Entry 3JWN (X-ray diffraction, 2.69 A resolution); this record covers chains C and F of the 5 polymer chains in the assembly.

[Chain C]
Protein: Chaperone protein fimC
Source organism: Escherichia coli
Reference sequence: P31697 (FIMC_ECOLI); residues 1-205 here correspond to UniProt positions 37-241 (UniProt number = residue number + 36)
Sequence (205 residues; each row starts with the number of its first residue):
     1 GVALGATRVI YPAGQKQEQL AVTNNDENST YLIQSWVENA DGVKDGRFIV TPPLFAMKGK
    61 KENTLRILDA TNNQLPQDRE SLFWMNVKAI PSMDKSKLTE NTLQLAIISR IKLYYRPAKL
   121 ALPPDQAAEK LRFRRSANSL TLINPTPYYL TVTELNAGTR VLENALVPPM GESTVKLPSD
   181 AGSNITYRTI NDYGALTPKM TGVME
Disordered / not traced: 94-99

[Chain F]
Protein: Protein fimF
Source organism: Escherichia coli
Reference sequence: P08189 (FIMF_ECOLI); residues 1-154 here correspond to UniProt positions 23-176 (UniProt number = residue number + 22)
Sequence (154 residues; each row starts with the number of its first residue):
     1 ADSTITIRGY VRDNGCSVAA ESTNFTVDLM ENAAKQFNNI GATTPVVPFR ILLSPCGNAV
    61 SAVKVGFTGV ADSHNANLLA LENTVSAAAG LGIQLLNEQQ NQIPLNAPSS ALSWTTLTPG
   121 KPNTLNFYAR LMATQVPVTA GHINATATFT LEYQ
Differences from the reference sequence: conflict Ala89 (Ser111 in P08189)
Curated features (UniProtKB/Swiss-Prot):
  - site: Tyr153 (Required for stability and transport)
Cystine bridges: Cys16-Cys56

[Chain C / chain F interface]
Pairs across the interface - 7 pairs, chain C then chain F:
  Gly5(C) with Glu31(F)
  Gln19(C) with Asp28(F)
  Asp125(C) with Val85(F)
  Tyr193(C) with Ser86(F), hydrogen bond (side chain-backbone); Ala140(F), hydrophobic; Gly141(F); His142(F), hydrogen bond

[Overview]
The interface between chain C and chain F involves 4 residues on one side and 7 on the other; the contacts
include 2 hydrogen bonds. Polar contacts include Tyr193(C)-Ser86(F) and Tyr193(C)-His142(F).
Chain C is Chaperone protein fimC and chain F is Protein fimF, both from Escherichia coli; the structure,
Complex of FimC, FimF, FimG and FimH, was determined by X-ray diffraction.
